Entry 7PKO (electron microscopy, 3.90 A resolution); this record covers chains B and C of the 8 polymer chains in the assembly.

# Chain B (and C)
Protein: Non-structural protein 2
Source organism: Rotavirus A
Notes: EC 3.6.4.-; chain C of this document is another copy of the same molecule, construct and numbering; everything in this record applies to it too
Reference sequence: A2T3N6 (A2T3N6_9REOV); residues 1-313 here = UniProt positions 1-313
Chain sequence (313 residues; each row starts with the number of its first residue):
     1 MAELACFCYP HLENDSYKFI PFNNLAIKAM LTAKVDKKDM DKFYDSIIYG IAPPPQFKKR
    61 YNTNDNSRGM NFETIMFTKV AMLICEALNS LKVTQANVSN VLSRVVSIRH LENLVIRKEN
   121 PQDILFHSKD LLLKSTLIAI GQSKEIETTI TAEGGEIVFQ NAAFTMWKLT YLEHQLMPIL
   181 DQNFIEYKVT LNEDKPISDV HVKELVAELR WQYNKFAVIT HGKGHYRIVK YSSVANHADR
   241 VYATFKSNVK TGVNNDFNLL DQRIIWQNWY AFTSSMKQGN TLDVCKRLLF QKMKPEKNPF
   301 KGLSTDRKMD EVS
What the authors report for this chain:
  - mutagenesis - D306E/D310E/E311D: unchanged growth
  - mutagenesis - D306A/D310A/E311A: abolished growth in response to virus replication

# Interface between chain B and chain C
Pairs across the interface (24):
  Asn-23(B) with Gln-122(C), hydrogen bond (side chain-backbone)
  Asn-24(B) with Gln-122(C)
  Leu-25(B) with Asn-120(C); Gln-122(C)
  Ala-29(B) with Ile-157(C), hydrophobic
  Thr-32(B) with Val-158(C); Phe-159(C)
  Ala-33(B) with Gln-160(C)
  Lys-34(B) with Gln-160(C), hydrogen bond (backbone-backbone); Asn-161(C); Glu-204(C)
  Tyr-44(B) with Gln-160(C), hydrogen bond; Asn-161(C)
  Ile-47(B) with Ile-124(C); Ile-150(C), hydrophobic; Asn-192(C)
  Ile-48(B) with Arg-117(C); Asp-123(C); Ile-124(C); Ile-157(C), hydrophobic; Trp-167(C), hydrophobic
  Tyr-49(B) with Gln-122(C); Asp-123(C); Gly-155(C)
Interface residues without a listed pair, chain B (12 interface residues in all): Ser-46
Interface residues without a listed pair, chain C (17 interface residues in all): Thr-149, Arg-307

# In short
The interface between chain B and chain C involves 12 residues on one side and 17 on the other; the contacts
include 3 hydrogen bonds. Among the polar pairs are Asn-23(B)/Gln-122(C), Tyr-44(B)/Gln-160(C) and
Lys-34(B)/Gln-160(C). The paper reports that D306A/D310A/E311A of chain B abolish growth in response to virus
replication; D306E/D310E/E311D of chain B leave growth unchanged.
Both chains are Non-structural protein 2 (Rotavirus A). Entry 7PKO (CryoEM structure of Rotavirus NSP2) was
determined by electron microscopy (same publication as 7PKP).
